Entry 1E2S (X-ray diffraction, 2.35 A resolution); this record covers chain P.

[Chain P]
Molecule: Arylsulfatase A
From: Homo sapiens
Notes: EC 3.1.6.8
Reference sequence: P15289 (ARSA_HUMAN); numbering as in UniProt (aligned over 19-507)
Amino-acid sequence (489 residues; row label = number of the first residue in the row):
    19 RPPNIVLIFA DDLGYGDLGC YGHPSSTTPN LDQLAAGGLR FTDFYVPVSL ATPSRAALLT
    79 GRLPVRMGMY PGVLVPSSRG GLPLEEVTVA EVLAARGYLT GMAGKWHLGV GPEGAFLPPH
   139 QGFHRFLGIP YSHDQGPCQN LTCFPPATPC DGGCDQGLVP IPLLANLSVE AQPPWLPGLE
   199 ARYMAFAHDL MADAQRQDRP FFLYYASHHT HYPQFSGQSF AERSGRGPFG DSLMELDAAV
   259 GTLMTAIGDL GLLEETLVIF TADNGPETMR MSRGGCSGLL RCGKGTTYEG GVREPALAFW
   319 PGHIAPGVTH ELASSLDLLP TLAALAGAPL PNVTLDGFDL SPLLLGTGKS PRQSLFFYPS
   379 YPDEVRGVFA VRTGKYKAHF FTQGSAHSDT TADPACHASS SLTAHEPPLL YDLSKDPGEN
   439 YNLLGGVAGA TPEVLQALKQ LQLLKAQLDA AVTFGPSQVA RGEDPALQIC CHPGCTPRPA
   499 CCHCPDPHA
Unresolved in the structure: 444-447, 504-507
Disulfide bonds: C156-C172, C161-C168, C300-C414, C488-C500, C489-C502, C493-C499
Covalently attached groups: N-acetylglucosamine (NAG) linked to N184
Construct notes: engineered mutation A69 (Cys in P15289)
Bound ions: Mg2+: D29, D30, D281, N282 (together with CSN)
Residues lining bound ligands: CSN (n,4-dihydroxy-N-oxo-3-(sulfooxy)benzenaminium): D29, D30, L68, A69, V91, K123, H125, S150, D152, Q153, H229, D281, N282, E285, M287, R288, K302, H405
Curated features (UniProtKB/Swiss-Prot):
  - active site: H125
  - binding site (Ca(2+)): D29, D30, D281, N282
  - binding site (substrate): K123, S150, H229, K302
  - glycosylation (N-linked (GlcNAc...) asparagine): N158, N184, N350
Reported in the primary citation:
  - binding site for CSN: A69, K123, S150, H229, R288, K302
  - catalytic residues: K123, H125, S150, H229, D281 (proposed by the authors, not directly observed)
  - catalytic residues: K302
  - mutagenesis - C69A: abolished catalytic activity (citing earlier work)
  - post-translational modification sites: N184

[In short]
Bound to chain P: compound CSN. N-acetylglucosamine is covalently linked to N184. The Mg2+ site is built by
D29, D30, D281 and N282. UniProt lists active-site residue H125, 4 Ca2+-binding residues and 4
substrate-binding residues. From the paper: catalytic residues K123, H125 and S150 among others; C69A
abolishes catalytic activity.
Chain P is Arylsulfatase A (Homo sapiens); the structure, Crystal structure of an Arylsulfatase A mutant C69A,
was determined by X-ray diffraction together with 1E3C from the same study.
